Entry 1XR6 (X-ray diffraction, 2.50 A resolution); this record covers chain A.

== Chain A ==
Molecule: Genome polyprotein
From: Human rhinovirus 1B
Notes: EC 2.7.7.48; fragment: rna-directed rna polymerase
UniProtKB: P12916 (POLG_HRV1B); residues 1-460 here correspond to UniProt positions 1698-2157 (UniProt number = residue number + 1697)
Chain sequence (460 residues; row label = number of the first residue in the row):
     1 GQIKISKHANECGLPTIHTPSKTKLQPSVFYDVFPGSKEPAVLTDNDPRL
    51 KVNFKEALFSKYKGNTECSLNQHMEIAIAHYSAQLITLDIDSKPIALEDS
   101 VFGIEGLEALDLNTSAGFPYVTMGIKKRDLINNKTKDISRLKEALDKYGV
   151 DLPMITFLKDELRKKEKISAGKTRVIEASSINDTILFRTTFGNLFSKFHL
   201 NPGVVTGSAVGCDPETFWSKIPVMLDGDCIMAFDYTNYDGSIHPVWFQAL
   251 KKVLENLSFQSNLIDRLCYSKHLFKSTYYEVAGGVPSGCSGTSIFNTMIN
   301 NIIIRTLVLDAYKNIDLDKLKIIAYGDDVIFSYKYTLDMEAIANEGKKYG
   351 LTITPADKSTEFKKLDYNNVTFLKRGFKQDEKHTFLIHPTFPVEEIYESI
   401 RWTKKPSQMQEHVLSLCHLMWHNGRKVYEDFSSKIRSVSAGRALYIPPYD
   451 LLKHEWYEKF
Ion coordination: K+: L267, C268, S270, V281, G283, G284
Reported in the primary citation:
  - specificity-determining residues: D239 (citing earlier work)
  - contacts within the chain: D239-N296 (hydrogen bond)

== Overview ==
The K+ site is built by L267, C268, S270, V281, G283 and G284. The paper reports the specificity determinant
D239; contacts within the chain involving N296 and D239.
Chain A is Genome polyprotein (Human rhinovirus 1B); the structure, Crystal Structure of RNA-dependent RNA
Polymerase 3D from human rhinovirus serotype 1B, was determined by X-ray diffraction together with 1XR5 and
1XR7 from the same study.
